3I6K - chains A and B of the 3 polymer chains in the assembly; structure by X-ray diffraction, 2.80 A resolution.

== Chain A ==
Protein: HLA class I histocompatibility antigen, A-2 alpha chain
From: Homo sapiens
Notes: fragment: alpha 1-3 regions
UniProt: P01892 (1A02_HUMAN); residues 1-275 here correspond to UniProt positions 25-299 (UniProt number = residue number + 24)
Sequence (275 residues; row label = number of the first residue in the row):
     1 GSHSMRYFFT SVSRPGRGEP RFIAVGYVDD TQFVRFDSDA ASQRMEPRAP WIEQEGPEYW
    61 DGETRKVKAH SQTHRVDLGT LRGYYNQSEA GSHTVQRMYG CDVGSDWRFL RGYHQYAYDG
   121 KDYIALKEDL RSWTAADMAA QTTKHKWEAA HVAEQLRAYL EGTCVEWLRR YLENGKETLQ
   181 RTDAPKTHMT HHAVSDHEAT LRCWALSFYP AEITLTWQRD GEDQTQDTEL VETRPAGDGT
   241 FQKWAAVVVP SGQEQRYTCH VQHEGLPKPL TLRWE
Disordered / not traced: 226-227
Cystine bridges: Cys101-Cys164, Cys203-Cys259

== Chain B ==
Protein: Beta-2-microglobulin
From: Homo sapiens
UniProt: P61769 (B2MG_HUMAN); residues 1-99 here correspond to UniProt positions 21-119 (UniProt number = residue number + 20)
Sequence (100 residues; each row starts with the number of its first residue; numbering starts at 0):
     0 MIQRTPKIQV YSRHPAENGK SNFLNCYVSG FHPSDIEVDL LKNGERIEKV EHSDLSFSKD
    60 WSFYLLYYTE FTPTEKDEYA CRVNHVTLSQ PKIVKWDRDM
Cystine bridges: Cys25-Cys80
Sequence notes: initiating methionine (0)
UniProt features mapped onto this chain:
  - modified residue: Gln2 (Pyrrolidone carboxylic acid)
  - glycosylation: Ile1 (N-linked (Glc) (glycation) isoleucine), Lys19 (N-linked (Glc) (glycation) lysine), Lys41 (N-linked (Glc) (glycation) lysine), Lys48 (N-linked (Glc) (glycation) lysine), Lys58 (N-linked (Glc) (glycation) lysine), Lys91 (N-linked (Glc) (glycation) lysine), Lys94 (N-linked (Glc) (glycation) lysine)

== Chain A / chain B interface ==
Pairs across the interface (54; chain A residue first):
  Phe8(A) - Ser55(B)
  Phe8(A) - Phe56(B)  hydrophobic
  Phe9(A) - Phe56(B)
  Thr10(A) - Leu54(B)
  Thr10(A) - Phe56(B)
  Thr10(A) - Phe62(B)
  Val12(A) - Ser33(B)
  Arg17(A) - Asp34(B)  salt bridge
  Ile23(A) - Leu54(B)  hydrophobic
  Val25(A) - Asp53(B)
  Val25(A) - Leu54(B)
  Val25(A) - Ser55(B)
  Tyr27(A) - Ser55(B)
  Tyr27(A) - Tyr63(B)
  Gln32(A) - Asp53(B)  hydrogen bond
  Arg35(A) - Asp53(B)  salt bridge
  Arg48(A) - Asp53(B)  salt bridge
  Gln96(A) - His31(B)  hydrogen bond
  Gln96(A) - Phe56(B)
  Gln96(A) - Trp60(B)  hydrogen bond (side chain-backbone)
  Gln96(A) - Phe62(B)
  Arg97(A) - Phe56(B)
  Gln115(A) - Trp60(B)
  Tyr116(A) - Trp60(B)
  Ala117(A) - Trp60(B)
  Asp119(A) - Met0(B)
  Asp119(A) - His31(B)
  Gly120(A) - Arg3(B)  hydrogen bond (backbone-side chain)
  Gly120(A) - His31(B)
  Gly120(A) - Trp60(B)
  Lys121(A) - Met0(B)
  Asp122(A) - Trp60(B)  hydrogen bond
  Thr190(A) - Met99(B)  hydrogen bond (side chain-backbone)
  His192(A) - Asp98(B)  salt bridge
  Arg202(A) - Met99(B)  hydrogen bond (side chain-backbone)
  Trp204(A) - Met99(B)  hydrogen bond (side chain-backbone)
  Glu232(A) - Lys6(B)  salt bridge
  Glu232(A) - Gln8(B)  hydrogen bond (backbone-side chain)
  Glu232(A) - Tyr26(B)
  Glu232(A) - Ser28(B)  hydrogen bond
  Arg234(A) - Gln8(B)  hydrogen bond
  Arg234(A) - Tyr10(B)
  Pro235(A) - Tyr10(B)  hydrogen bond (backbone-side chain)
  Pro235(A) - Asn24(B)
  Pro235(A) - Tyr26(B)
  Ala236(A) - Arg12(B)
  Ala236(A) - Asn24(B)  hydrogen bond (backbone-side chain)
  Gly237(A) - Arg12(B)
  Gly237(A) - Leu65(B)
  Asp238(A) - Arg12(B)
  Asp238(A) - His13(B)
  Gln242(A) - Tyr10(B)
  Gln242(A) - Ser11(B)  hydrogen bond (side chain-backbone)
  Gln242(A) - Arg12(B)  hydrogen bond (side chain-backbone)
Other interface residues (no listed pair), chain A (37 interface residues in all): Thr94, Met98, Leu206, Val231, Thr233, Trp244
Other interface residues (no listed pair), chain B (28 interface residues in all): Ile1, Pro14, Pro32, Asp59

== Overview ==
The interface between chain A and chain B involves 37 residues on one side and 28 on the other; the contacts
include 15 hydrogen bonds and 5 salt bridges. Polar pairs include Arg17(A)-Asp34(B), Arg35(A)-Asp53(B) and
Arg48(A)-Asp53(B).
Chain A is HLA class I histocompatibility antigen, A-2 alpha chain and chain B is Beta-2-microglobulin, both
from Homo sapiens; the structure, Newly identified epitope from SARS-CoV membrane protein complexed with
HLA-A*0201, was determined by X-ray diffraction, deposited together with 3I6G.
